1BEU - chains A and B; structure by X-ray diffraction, 1.90 A resolution.

== Chain A ==
Protein: Tryptophan synthase
Organism: Salmonella typhimurium
Notes: EC 4.2.1.20
Reference sequence: P00929 (TRPA_SALTY); numbering as in UniProt (aligned over 1-268)
Chain sequence (268 residues; numbered 1 to 268; the number before each row is that of its first residue):
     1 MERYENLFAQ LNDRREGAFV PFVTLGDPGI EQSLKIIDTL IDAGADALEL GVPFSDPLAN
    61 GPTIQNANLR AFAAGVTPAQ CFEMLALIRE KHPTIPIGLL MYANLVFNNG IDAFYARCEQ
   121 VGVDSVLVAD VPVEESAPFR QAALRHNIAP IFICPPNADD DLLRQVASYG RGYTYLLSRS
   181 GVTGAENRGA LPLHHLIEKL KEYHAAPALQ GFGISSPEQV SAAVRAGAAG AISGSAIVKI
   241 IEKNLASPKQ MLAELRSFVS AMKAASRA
Disordered / not traced: 177-191
Differences from the reference sequence: engineered mutation Asn60 (Asp in P00929)
Ligand contacts: indole-3-propanol phosphate (IPL): Phe22, Ala59, Asn60, Ile64, Leu100, Tyr102, Ala129, Ile153, Tyr175, Gly211, Gly213, Ile214, Ile232, Ser233, Gly234, Ser235
Swiss-Prot annotation at these positions:
  - active site: Glu49 (Proton acceptor)

== Chain B ==
Protein: Tryptophan synthase
Organism: Salmonella typhimurium
Notes: EC 4.2.1.20; engineered mutation(s): CHAIN A, D60N
Reference sequence: P0A2K1 (TRPB_SALTY); residues 2-397 here correspond to UniProt positions 1-396 (UniProt number = residue number - 1)
Chain sequence (397 residues; numbered 1 to 397; the number before each row is that of its first residue):
     1 MTTLLNPYFG EFGGMYVPQI LMPALNQLEE AFVRAQKDPE FQAQFADLLK NYAGRPTALT
    61 KCQNITAGTR TTLYLKREDL LHGGAHKTNQ VLGQALLAKR MGKSEIIAET GAGQHGVASA
   121 LASALLGLKC RIYMGAKDVE RQSPNVFRMR LMGAEVIPVH SGSATLKDAC NEALRDWSGS
   181 YETAHYMLGT AAGPHPYPTI VREFQRMIGE ETKAQILDKE GRLPDAVIAC VGGGSNAIGM
   241 FADFINDTSV GLIGVEPGGH GIETGEHGAP LKHGRVGIYF GMKAPMMQTA DGQIEESYSI
   301 SAGLDFPSVG PQHAYLNSIG RADYVSITDD EALEAFKTLC RHEGIIPALE SSHALAHALK
   361 MMREQPEKEQ LLVVNLSGRG DKDIFTVHDI LKARGLI
Disordered / not traced: 1-2, 392-397
Differences from the reference sequence: conflict Leu396 (Glu395 in P0A2K1)
Ion coordination: K+: Gly232, Gly268, Phe306, Ser308
Ligand contacts: pyridoxyl-serine-5-monophosphate (PLS; [3-hydroxy-2-methyl-5-phosphonooxymethyl-pyridin-4-ylmethyl]-serine): Ala85, His86, Lys87, Glu109, Thr110, Gly111, Ala112, Gln114, His115, Leu166, Thr190, Cys230, Val231, Gly232, Gly233, Gly234, Ser235, Asn236, Ala302, Gly303, Leu304, Ala348, Glu350, Ser377, Gly378

== Interface between chain A and chain B ==
Residue-residue contacts (63; chain A residue first):
  Pro53(A) - Gln293(B)  hydrogen bond (backbone-side chain)
  Phe54(A) - Gly292(B)
  Phe54(A) - Gln293(B)
  Phe54(A) - Ile294(B)  hydrophobic
  Ser55(A) - Gln293(B)  hydrogen bond (backbone-side chain)
  Ser55(A) - Ile294(B)  hydrogen bond (side chain-backbone)
  Asp56(A) - Lys167(B)  salt bridge
  Asp56(A) - Asp168(B)
  Asp56(A) - Asn171(B)
  Asp56(A) - Tyr279(B)
  Asp56(A) - Ile294(B)
  Pro57(A) - Asn171(B)
  Leu58(A) - Pro18(B)
  Leu58(A) - Asn171(B)  hydrogen bond (backbone-side chain)
  Leu58(A) - Leu174(B)  hydrophobic
  Leu58(A) - Tyr279(B)  hydrophobic
  Ala59(A) - Pro18(B)  hydrophobic
  Asn60(A) - Arg175(B)  hydrogen bond (backbone-side chain)
  Gly61(A) - Arg175(B)
  Pro62(A) - Arg175(B)
  Gln65(A) - Ser161(B)  hydrogen bond
  Gln65(A) - Glu172(B)
  Gln65(A) - Arg175(B)
  Phe72(A) - Gln293(B)
  Thr77(A) - Asp291(B)
  Pro78(A) - Asp291(B)
  Pro78(A) - Gln293(B)
  Ala103(A) - Ile278(B)  hydrophobic
  Asn104(A) - Gly277(B)
  Asn104(A) - Ile278(B)  hydrogen bond (side chain-backbone)
  Asn104(A) - Gln288(B)  hydrogen bond
  Asn104(A) - Gly292(B)  hydrogen bond (side chain-backbone)
  Leu105(A) - Asp291(B)
  Leu105(A) - Gly292(B)
  Phe107(A) - Val276(B)
  Phe107(A) - Ile278(B)  hydrophobic
  Phe107(A) - Lys283(B)
  Asn108(A) - Arg275(B)  hydrogen bond
  Asn108(A) - Gln288(B)
  Asn108(A) - Ala290(B)  hydrogen bond (side chain-backbone)
  Asn108(A) - Asp291(B)  hydrogen bond (side chain-backbone)
  Asn108(A) - Gly292(B)
  Asn109(A) - Ala290(B)
  Ala129(A) - Pro18(B)
  Asp130(A) - Tyr16(B)
  Asp130(A) - Val17(B)  hydrogen bond (backbone-backbone)
  Pro132(A) - Met15(B)
  Pro132(A) - Val17(B)
  Pro132(A) - Gln19(B)
  Pro132(A) - Met22(B)  hydrophobic
  Val133(A) - Gln19(B)  hydrogen bond (backbone-side chain)
  Glu134(A) - Gln19(B)  hydrogen bond
  Glu134(A) - Met22(B)
  Glu135(A) - Tyr8(B)  hydrogen bond
  Glu135(A) - Gly14(B)
  Glu135(A) - Met15(B)  hydrogen bond (side chain-backbone)
  Glu135(A) - Tyr16(B)
  Ile153(A) - Gln19(B)
  Pro155(A) - Gln19(B)
  Asn157(A) - Ile20(B)  hydrogen bond (side chain-backbone)
  Asn157(A) - Pro23(B)
  Asn157(A) - Tyr181(B)  hydrogen bond
  Leu162(A) - Gln19(B)
Also at the interface, not in a pair above, chain A (32 interface residues in all): Val131, Phe139
Also at the interface, not in a pair above, chain B (31 interface residues in all): Thr289

== Summary ==
32 residues of chain A and 31 residues of chain B are in contact, with 19 hydrogen bonds and 1 salt bridge.
Among the polar pairs are Asp56(A)-Lys167(B), Pro53(A)-Gln293(B) and Ser55(A)-Gln293(B). Ligands of chain A:
indole-3-propanol phosphate. Ligands of chain B: pyridoxyl-serine-5-monophosphate.
Chain A is Tryptophan synthase and chain B is Tryptophan synthase, both from Salmonella typhimurium; the
structure, Trp synthase (D60N-ipp-ser) with k+, was determined by X-ray diffraction.
